PDB entry 1QNP | X-ray diffraction, 1.50 A resolution | chain A

Chain A:
Molecule: Endo-1,4-B-D-mannanase
From: Trichoderma reesei
Notes: EC 3.2.1.78; fragment: catalytic domain
UniProt: Q99036 (Q99036); residues 1-344 here correspond to UniProt positions 28-371 (UniProt number = residue number + 27)
Amino-acid sequence (344 residues; numbered 1 to 344; the number before each row is that of its first residue):
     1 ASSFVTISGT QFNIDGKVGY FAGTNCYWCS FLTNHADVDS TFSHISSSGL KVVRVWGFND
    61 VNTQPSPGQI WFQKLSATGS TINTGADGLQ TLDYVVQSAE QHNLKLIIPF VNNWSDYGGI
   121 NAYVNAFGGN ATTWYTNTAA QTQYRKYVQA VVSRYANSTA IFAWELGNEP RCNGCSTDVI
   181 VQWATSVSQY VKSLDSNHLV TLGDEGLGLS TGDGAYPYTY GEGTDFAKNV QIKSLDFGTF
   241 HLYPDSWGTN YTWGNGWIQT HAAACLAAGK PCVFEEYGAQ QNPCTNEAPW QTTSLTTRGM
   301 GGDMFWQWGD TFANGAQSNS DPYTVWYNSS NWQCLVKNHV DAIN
Curated features (UniProtKB/Swiss-Prot):
  - active site: Glu169 (Proton donor/acceptor), Glu276 (Nucleophile)
  - binding site (substrate): Glu169 to Arg171, Glu205, Trp247
  - site: Arg171 (Important for transglycosylation activity)
  - glycosylation (N-linked (GlcNAc...) asparagine): Asn130, Asn157, Asn250, Asn328
Disulfides: Cys26-Cys29, Cys172-Cys175, Cys265-Cys272, Cys284-Cys334
Glycans and other covalent adducts: N-acetylglucosamine (NAG) linked to Asn130, Asn157, Asn250, Asn328

Summary:
Covalently linked N-acetylglucosamine: at Asn130, Asn157, Asn250 and Asn328. Curated annotation (UniProt)
lists active-site residues Glu169 and Glu276 and 5 substrate-binding residues.
Chain A is Endo-1,4-B-D-mannanase (Trichoderma reesei); the structure, The 3-D structure of a Trichoderma
reesei b-mannanase from glycoside hydrolase family 5, was determined by X-ray diffraction, deposited together
with 1QNO, 1QNQ, 1QNR and 1QNS.
